7NQW - chain A; structure by X-ray diffraction, 1.77 A resolution.

[Chain A]
Name: Mitogen-activated protein kinase 1
Source organism: Homo sapiens
Notes: EC 2.7.11.24
Reference sequence: P28482 (MK01_HUMAN); residue numbers follow UniProt; this construct covers 1-360
Chain sequence (368 residues; numbered -7 to 360; the number before each row is that of its first residue; numbers below 1 keep their minus sign (Met-7 is residue -7)):
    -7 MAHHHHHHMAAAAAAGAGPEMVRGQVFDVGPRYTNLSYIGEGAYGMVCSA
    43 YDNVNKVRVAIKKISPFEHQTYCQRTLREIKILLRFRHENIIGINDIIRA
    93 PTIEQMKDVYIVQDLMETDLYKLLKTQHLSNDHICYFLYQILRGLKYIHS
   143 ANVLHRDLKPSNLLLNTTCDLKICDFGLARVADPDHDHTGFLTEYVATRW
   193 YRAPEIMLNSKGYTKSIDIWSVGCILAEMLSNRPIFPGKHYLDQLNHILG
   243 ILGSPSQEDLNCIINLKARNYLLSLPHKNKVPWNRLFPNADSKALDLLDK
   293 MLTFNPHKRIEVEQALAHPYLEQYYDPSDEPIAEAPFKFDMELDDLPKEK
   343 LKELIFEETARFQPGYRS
Not modelled in the structure: -7 to 10, 357-360
Construct notes: initiating methionine (-7); expression tag (-6 to 0)
Modified residues: Cys161 (s,S-(2-hydroxyethyl)thiocysteine; CME)
Residues lining bound ligands: astx029 (UNW; 6-[5-chloranyl-2-(oxan-4-ylamino)pyrimidin-4-yl]-2-[2-oxidanylidene-2-(1,3,4,5-tetrahydro-2-benzazepin-2-yl)ethyl]-3H-isoindol-1-one): Ile31, Ala35, Tyr36, Val39, Ala52, Lys54, Ile56, Tyr64, Arg67, Thr68, Glu71, Ile84, Gln105, Asp106, Leu107, Met108, Glu109, Thr110, Asp111, Lys114, Leu156, Cys166, Asp167
Curated features (UniProtKB/Swiss-Prot):
  - DNA-binding region: Lys259 to Arg277
  - motif: Thr185 to Tyr187 (TXY), Asp318 to Glu322 (Cytoplasmic retention motif), Ala327 to Met333 (Nuclear translocation motif)
  - active site: Asp149 (Proton acceptor)
  - binding site (ATP): Ile31 to Val39, Lys54
  - modified residue: Ala2 (N-acetylalanine), Ser29 (Phosphoserine), Thr185 (Phosphothreonine), Tyr187 (Phosphotyrosine), Thr190 (Phosphothreonine), Ser246 (Phosphoserine), Ser248 (Phosphoserine), Ser284 (Phosphoserine)
  - natural variant: Ile74 (I74N: In NS13), His80 (H80Y: In NS13), Ala174 (A174V: In NS13), Asp318 (D318G: In NS13; D318N: In NS13), Glu322 (E322Q: In NS13), Pro323 (P323R: In NS13)
  - mutagenesis: Lys54 (K54R: Does not inhibit interaction with MAP2K1), Pro176 to Asp179 (Inhibits homodimerization and interaction with TPR), Thr185 (T185A: Inhibits interaction with TPR; when associated with A-187), Tyr187 (Y187A: Inhibits interaction with TPR; when associated with A-185), Leu234 (L234A: Inhibits interaction with TPR), Asp318 (D318A: Loss of dephosphorylation by PTPRJ; D318N: Inhibits interaction with MAP2K1 but not with TPR; when associated with N-321), Asp321 (D321N: Inhibits interaction with MAP2K1 but not with TPR; when associated with N-318)

[Overview]
Chain A binds astx029. UniProt lists active-site residue Asp149, 10 ATP-binding residues and 10 mutagenesis
sites.
Chain A is Mitogen-activated protein kinase 1 (Homo sapiens); the structure, Discovery of ASTX029, a clinical
candidate which modulates the phosphorylation and catalytic activity of ERK1/2, was determined by X-ray
diffraction together with 7NQQ, 7NR3, 7NR5, 7NR8 and 7NR9 from the same study.
